PDB entry 8WKN | electron microscopy, 3.40 A resolution | chains C and D of the 5 polymer chains in the assembly

== Chain C (and D) ==
Molecule: SIR2-like domain-containing protein
From: Bacillus subtilis
Notes: chain D of this document is another copy of the same molecule, construct and numbering; everything in this record applies to it too
Reference sequence: A0A162TTM4 (A0A162TTM4_BACIU); residue numbers follow UniProt; this construct covers 1-1005
Sequence (1005 residues; row label = number of the first residue in the row):
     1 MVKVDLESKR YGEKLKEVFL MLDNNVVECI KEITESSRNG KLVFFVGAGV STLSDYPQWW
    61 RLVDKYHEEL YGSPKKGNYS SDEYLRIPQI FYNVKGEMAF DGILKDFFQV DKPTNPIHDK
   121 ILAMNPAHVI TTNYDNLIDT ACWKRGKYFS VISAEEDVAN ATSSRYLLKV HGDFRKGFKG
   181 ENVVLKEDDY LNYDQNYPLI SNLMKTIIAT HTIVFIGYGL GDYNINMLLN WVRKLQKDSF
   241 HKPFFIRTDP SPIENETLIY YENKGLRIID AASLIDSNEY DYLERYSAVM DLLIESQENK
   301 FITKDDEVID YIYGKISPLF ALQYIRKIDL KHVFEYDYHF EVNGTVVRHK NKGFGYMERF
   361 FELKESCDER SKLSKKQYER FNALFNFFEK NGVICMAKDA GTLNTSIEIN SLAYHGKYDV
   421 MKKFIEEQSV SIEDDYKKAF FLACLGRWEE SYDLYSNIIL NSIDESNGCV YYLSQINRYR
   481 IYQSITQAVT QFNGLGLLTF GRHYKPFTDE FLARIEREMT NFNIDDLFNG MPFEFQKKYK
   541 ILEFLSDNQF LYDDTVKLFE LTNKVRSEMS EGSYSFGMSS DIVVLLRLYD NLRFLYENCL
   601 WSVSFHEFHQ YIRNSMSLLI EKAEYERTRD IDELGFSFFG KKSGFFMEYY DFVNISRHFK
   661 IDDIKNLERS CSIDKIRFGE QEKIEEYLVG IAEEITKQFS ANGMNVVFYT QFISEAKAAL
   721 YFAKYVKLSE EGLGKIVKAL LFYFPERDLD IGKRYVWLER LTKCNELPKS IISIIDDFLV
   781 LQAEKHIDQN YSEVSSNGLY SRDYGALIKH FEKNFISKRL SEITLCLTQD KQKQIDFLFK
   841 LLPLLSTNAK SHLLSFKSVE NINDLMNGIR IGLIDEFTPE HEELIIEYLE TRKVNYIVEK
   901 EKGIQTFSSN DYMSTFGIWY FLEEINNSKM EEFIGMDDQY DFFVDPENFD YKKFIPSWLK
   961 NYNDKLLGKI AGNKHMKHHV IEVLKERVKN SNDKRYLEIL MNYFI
Not modelled in the structure: 1-22, 178, 300-1005
Sequence notes: conflict Ser643 (Leu in A0A162TTM4)
Reported in the primary citation:
  - self-association interface (contacts with another copy of this molecule); pairs are residue here / residue on that copy: Glu254-Tyr71, Thr257-Tyr71 (hydrogen bond), Tyr260-Ile90
  - mutagenesis - Y71A/I90A, N133A/H171A: abolished catalytic activity on TTP
  - mutagenesis - Y574G/F576G: decreased binding to SPbeta prophage-derived uncharacterized protein YotI
  - mutagenesis - K960A/D993A: unchanged binding to SPbeta prophage-derived uncharacterized protein YotI
  - catalytic residues: Asn133, His171 (proposed by the authors, not directly observed)
  - mutagenesis - M531G/P532G: increased catalytic activity
  - mutagenesis - L495G/L497G/L498G, Y574G/F576G: abolished catalytic activity

== How chain C and chain D interact ==
Residue-residue contacts (19):
  Ala159(C) with Ser239(D); His241(D), hydrogen bond (backbone-side chain)
  Ala161(C) with Lys41(D)
  Leu199(C) with Ala209(D), hydrophobic; Leu235(D), hydrophobic; Ser239(D)
  Asn202(C) with Asn202(D); Thr206(D), hydrogen bond (backbone-side chain)
  Lys205(C) with Asn202(D)
  Thr206(C) with Asn202(D), hydrogen bond (side chain-backbone); Leu203(D); Thr206(D), hydrogen bond
  Ala209(C) with Leu199(D), hydrophobic
  Leu235(C) with Pro198(D), hydrophobic; Leu199(D), hydrophobic
  Gln236(C) with Glu156(D)
  Asp238(C) with Glu156(D)
  Ser239(C) with Ala159(D)
  His241(C) with Ala159(D)
Interface residues without a listed pair, chain C (19 interface residues in all): Glu155, Glu156, Thr162, Pro198, Leu203, Trp231, Lys237
Interface residues without a listed pair, chain D (19 interface residues in all): Glu155, Asn160, Asn196, Lys205, Trp231, Gln236, Asp238

== Overview ==
The chain C/chain D interface involves 19 residues from each chain, with 4 hydrogen bonds. Polar contacts
include Ala159(C)-His241(D), Asn202(C)-Thr206(D) and Thr206(C)-Thr206(D). From the paper: catalytic residues
Asn133(C) and His171(C); Y71A/I90A and N133A/H171A of chain C abolish catalytic activity on TTP; 6
substitutions were tested in all.
Chain C and chain D are both SIR2-like domain-containing protein (Bacillus subtilis); the structure, Cryo-EM
structure of DSR2-DSAD1, was determined by electron microscopy (same publication as 8K98, 8K9A, 8W56 and
8XKN).
